Entry 8FY9 (electron microscopy, 3.10 A resolution); this record covers chains E and G of the 8 polymer chains in the assembly.

Chain E:
Protein: Cas1
Amino-acid sequence (316 residues; each row starts with the number of its first residue):
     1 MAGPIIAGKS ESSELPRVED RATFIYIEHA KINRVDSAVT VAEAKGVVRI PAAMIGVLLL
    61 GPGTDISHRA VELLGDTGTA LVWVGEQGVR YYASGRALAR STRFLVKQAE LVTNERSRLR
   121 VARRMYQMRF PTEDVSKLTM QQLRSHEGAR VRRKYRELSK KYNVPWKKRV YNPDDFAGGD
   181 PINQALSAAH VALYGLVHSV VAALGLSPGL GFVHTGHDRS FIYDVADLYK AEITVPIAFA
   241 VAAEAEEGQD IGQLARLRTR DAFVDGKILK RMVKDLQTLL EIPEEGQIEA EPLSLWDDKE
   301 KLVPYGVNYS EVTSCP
Unresolved in the structure: 1-19, 130-180, 312-316
What the authors report for this chain:
  - binding site for the 28-nt DNA strand (chain G): His29

Chain G:
Molecule: 28-nt DNA strand
Sequence (28 nucleotides; row label = number of the first residue in the row):
     1 GCAACCACTT GTGCATCATG AGTGATGA

How chain E and chain G interact:
Residue-residue contacts - 20 pairs, chain E then chain G:
  His29(E) with DT23(G), hydrogen bond to the base
  Pro62(E) with DT23(G), base contact
  Gly85(E) with DG24(G), phosphate contact
  Glu86(E) with DT23(G), sugar contact; DG24(G), hydrogen bond to the phosphate
  Arg90(E) with DG24(G), hydrogen bond to the phosphate; DA25(G), salt bridge to the phosphate
  Tyr92(E) with DG24(G), hydrogen bond to the phosphate
  His190(E) with DA28(G), phosphate contact
  Val191(E) with DT26(G), phosphate contact
  Tyr194(E) with DA28(G), phosphate contact
  His214(E) with DA28(G), sugar contact
  His217(E) with DG27(G), base contact
  Tyr223(E) with DG27(G), hydrogen bond to the base; DA28(G), sugar contact
  Gln253(E) with DG22(G), hydrogen bond to the phosphate; DT23(G), hydrogen bond to the phosphate
  Arg256(E) with DT23(G), salt bridge to the phosphate; DG24(G), hydrogen bond to the phosphate
  Leu257(E) with DT23(G), phosphate contact
Interface residues without a listed pair, chain E (16 interface residues in all): Gly63

Summary:
16 residues of chain E face 7 of chain G across their interface, with 8 hydrogen bonds and 2 salt bridges.
Polar contacts include His29(E)-DT23(G), Tyr223(E)-DG27(G) and Glu86(E)-DG24(G). From the paper: a binding
site for the 28-nt DNA strand (chain G) at His29(E).
Chain E is Cas1 and chain G is a 28-nt DNA strand; the structure, Cryo-EM structure of
Cas1:Cas2-DEDDh:PAM-deficient prespacer complex, was determined by electron microscopy (same publication as
8FYA, 8FYB, 8FYC and 8FYD).
